8XAS - chains A and Y of the 10 polymer chains in the assembly; structure by X-ray diffraction, 2.35 A resolution.

== Chain A ==
Molecule: Two-component response regulator ARR1
From: Arabidopsis thaliana
UniProtKB: Q940D0 (ARR1_ARATH); residues 1-81 here correspond to UniProt positions 221-301 (UniProt number = residue number + 220)
Amino-acid sequence (81 residues; row label = number of the first residue in the row):
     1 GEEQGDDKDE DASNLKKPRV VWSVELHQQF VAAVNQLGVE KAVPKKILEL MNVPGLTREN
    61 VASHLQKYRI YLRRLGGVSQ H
Unresolved in the structure: 1-16, 76-81
Modified residues: Mse51 (selenomethionine; parent Met)

== Chain Y ==
Molecule: 25-nt DNA strand
Sequence (25 nucleotides; row label = number of the first residue in the row):
     1 AATCCAGATT AATCTAATCT AATCC

== How chain A and chain Y interact ==
Contacting residue pairs - 15 pairs, chain A then chain Y:
  Ala42(A) - DT20(Y)  phosphate contact
  Val43(A) - DC19(Y)  phosphate contact
  Pro44(A) - DC19(Y)  phosphate contact
  Pro44(A) - DT20(Y)  phosphate contact
  Lys45(A) - DT18(Y)  salt bridge to the phosphate
  Lys45(A) - DC19(Y)  hydrogen bond to the phosphate
  Arg58(A) - DT18(Y)  salt bridge to the phosphate
  Arg58(A) - DC19(Y)  phosphate contact
  Ala62(A) - DT20(Y)  base contact
  Leu65(A) - DT20(Y)  phosphate contact
  Gln66(A) - DA21(Y)  base contact
  Gln66(A) - DA22(Y)  hydrogen bond to the base
  Lys67(A) - DT23(Y)  base contact
  Arg69(A) - DT20(Y)  salt bridge to the phosphate
  Arg73(A) - DA21(Y)  salt bridge to the phosphate

== Overview ==
11 residues of chain A face 6 of chain Y across their interface; the contacts include 2 hydrogen bonds and 4
salt bridges. Polar contacts include Gln66(A)-DA22(Y), Lys45(A)-DC19(Y) and Lys45(A)-DT18(Y).
Chain A is Two-component response regulator ARR1 (Arabidopsis thaliana) and chain Y is a 25-nt DNA strand; the
structure, Crystal structure of AtARR1-DBD in complex with a DNA fragment, was determined by X-ray diffraction
together with 8XAT from the same study.
